Entry 5KZY (X-ray diffraction, 2.48 A resolution); this record covers chain A.

Chain A:
Protein: Smoothened
Source organism: Xenopus laevis
UniProtKB: Q98SW5 (Q98SW5_XENLA); numbering as in UniProt (aligned over 35-154)
Amino-acid sequence (121 residues; each row starts with the number of its first residue):
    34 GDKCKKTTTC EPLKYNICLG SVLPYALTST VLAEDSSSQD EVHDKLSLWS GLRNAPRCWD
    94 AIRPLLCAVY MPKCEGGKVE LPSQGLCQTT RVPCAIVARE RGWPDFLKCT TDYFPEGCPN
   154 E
Unresolved in the structure: 34-35, 153-154
Sequence notes: expression tag (34)
Disulfide bonds: Cys-37/Cys-151, Cys-43/Cys-107, Cys-51/Cys-100, Cys-91/Cys-127, Cys-120/Cys-142
Small-molecule neighbours: Cyclopamine (CY8): Asp-68, Lys-78, Leu-81, Trp-82, Gly-84, Leu-85, Tyr-103, Ile-129, Val-130, Glu-133, Arg-134, Gly-135, Pro-137
What the authors report for this chain:
  - specificity-determining residues: Glu-133 (proposed by the authors, not directly observed)
  - specificity-determining residues: Gly-84

Overview:
Chain A binds Cyclopamine. From the paper: specificity determinants Glu-133 and Gly-84.
Chain A is Smoothened (Xenopus laevis); the structure, Crystal structure of the xenopus Smoothened
cysteine-rich domain (CRD) in complex with cyclopamine, was determined by X-ray diffraction (same publication
as 5KZV and 5KZZ).
